PDB entry 7MKA | electron microscopy, 3.54 A resolution | chains b and c of the 15 polymer chains in the assembly

[Chain b]
Protein: DNA-directed RNA polymerase subunit beta
Source organism: Saccharomyces cerevisiae
Notes: EC 2.7.7.6
UniProtKB: A0A6A5Q4H2 (A0A6A5Q4H2_YEASX); residues 1-1224 here = UniProt positions 1-1224
Amino-acid sequence (1224 residues; row label = number of the first residue in the row):
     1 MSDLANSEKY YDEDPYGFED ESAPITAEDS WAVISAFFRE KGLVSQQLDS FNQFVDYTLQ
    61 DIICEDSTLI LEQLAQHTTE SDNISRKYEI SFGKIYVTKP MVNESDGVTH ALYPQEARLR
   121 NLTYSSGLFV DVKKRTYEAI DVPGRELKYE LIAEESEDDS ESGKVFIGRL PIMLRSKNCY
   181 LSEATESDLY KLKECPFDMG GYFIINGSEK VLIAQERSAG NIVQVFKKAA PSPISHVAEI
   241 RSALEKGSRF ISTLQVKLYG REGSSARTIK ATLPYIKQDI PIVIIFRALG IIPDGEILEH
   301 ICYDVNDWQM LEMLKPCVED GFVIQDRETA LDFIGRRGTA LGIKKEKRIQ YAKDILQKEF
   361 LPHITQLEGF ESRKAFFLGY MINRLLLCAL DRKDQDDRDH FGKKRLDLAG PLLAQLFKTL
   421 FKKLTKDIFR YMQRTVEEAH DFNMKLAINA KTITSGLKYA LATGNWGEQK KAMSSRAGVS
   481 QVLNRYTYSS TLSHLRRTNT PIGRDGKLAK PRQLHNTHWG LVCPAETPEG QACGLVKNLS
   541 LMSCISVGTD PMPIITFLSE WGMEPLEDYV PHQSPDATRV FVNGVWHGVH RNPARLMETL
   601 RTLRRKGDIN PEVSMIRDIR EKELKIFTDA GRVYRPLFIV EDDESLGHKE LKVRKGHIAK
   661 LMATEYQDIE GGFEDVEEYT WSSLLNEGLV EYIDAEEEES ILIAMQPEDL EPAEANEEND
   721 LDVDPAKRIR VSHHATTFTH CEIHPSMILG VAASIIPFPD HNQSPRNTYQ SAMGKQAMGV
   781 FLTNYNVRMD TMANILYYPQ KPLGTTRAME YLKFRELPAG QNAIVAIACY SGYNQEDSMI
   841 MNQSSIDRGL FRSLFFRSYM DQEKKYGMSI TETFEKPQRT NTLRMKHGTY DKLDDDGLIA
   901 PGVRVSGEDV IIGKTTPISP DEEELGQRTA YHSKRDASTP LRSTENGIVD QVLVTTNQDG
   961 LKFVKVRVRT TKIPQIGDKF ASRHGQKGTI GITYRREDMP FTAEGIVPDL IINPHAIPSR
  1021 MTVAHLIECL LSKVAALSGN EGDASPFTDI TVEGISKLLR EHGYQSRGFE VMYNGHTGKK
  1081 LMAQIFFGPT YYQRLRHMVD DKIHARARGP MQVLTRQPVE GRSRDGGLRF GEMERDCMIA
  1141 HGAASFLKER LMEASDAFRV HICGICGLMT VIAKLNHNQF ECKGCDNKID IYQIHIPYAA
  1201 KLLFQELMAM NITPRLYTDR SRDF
Unresolved in the structure: 1-19, 134-135, 151-158, 262-263, 503-508, 669-677, 714-725, 731-734, 1213, 1224
Metal / ion sites: Zn2+: C1163, C1166, C1182, C1185

[Chain c]
Protein: DNA-directed RNA polymerase II subunit RPB3
Source organism: Saccharomyces cerevisiae
UniProtKB: A0A6A5Q0Z3 (A0A6A5Q0Z3_YEASX); numbering as in UniProt (aligned over 1-318)
Amino-acid sequence (318 residues; numbered 1 to 318; the number before each row is that of its first residue):
     1 MSEEGPQVKI REASKDNVDF ILSNVDLAMA NSLRRVMIAE IPTLAIDSVE VETNTTVLAD
    61 EFIAHRLGLI PLQSMDIEQL EYSRDCFCED HCDKCSVVLT LQAFGESEST TNVYSKDLVI
   121 VSNLMGRNIG HPIIQDKEGN GVLICKLRKG QELKLTCVAK KGIAKEHAKW GPAAAIEFEY
   181 DPWNKLKHTD YWYEQDSAKE WPQSKNCEYE DPPNEGDPFD YKAQADTFYM NVESVGSIPV
   241 DQVVVRGIDT LQKKVASILL ALTQMDQDKV NFASGDNNTA SNMLGSNEDV MMTGAEQDPY
   301 SNASQMGNTG SGGYDNAW
Unresolved in the structure: 1-3, 269-318
Metal / ion sites: Zn2+: C86, C88, C92, C95

[Interface between chain b and chain c]
Residue-residue contacts (65):
  Y797(b) - F62(c)  hydrophobic
  Y798(b) - F62(c)  hydrophobic
  Y798(b) - R66(c)  hydrogen bond
  S844(b) - A168(c)
  D847(b) - H65(c)  hydrogen bond (backbone-side chain)
  D847(b) - H167(c)  salt bridge
  D847(b) - A168(c)  hydrogen bond (side chain-backbone)
  R848(b) - H65(c)
  R848(b) - L69(c)
  R848(b) - A168(c)
  G849(b) - H65(c)
  R852(b) - H65(c)
  R969(b) - A59(c)
  R969(b) - D60(c)
  T971(b) - E61(c)  hydrogen bond
  R995(b) - K165(c)  hydrogen bond (side chain-backbone)
  R996(b) - I38(c)
  R996(b) - A174(c)
  E997(b) - R34(c)
  E997(b) - R35(c)  hydrogen bond (backbone-side chain)
  D998(b) - R35(c)  salt bridge
  F1001(b) - R34(c)
  F1001(b) - F178(c)  hydrophobic
  A1003(b) - E177(c)
  A1003(b) - F178(c)
  A1003(b) - E179(c)
  E1004(b) - E177(c)
  G1005(b) - I176(c)
  Q1065(b) - W192(c)
  Q1065(b) - E200(c)
  Q1065(b) - W201(c)
  R1067(b) - E194(c)  salt bridge
  F1069(b) - W192(c)  hydrophobic
  F1069(b) - W201(c)
  E1070(b) - W201(c)
  Y1073(b) - F178(c)
  Y1073(b) - E179(c)  hydrogen bond
  Y1073(b) - Y180(c)  hydrogen bond (side chain-backbone)
  G1075(b) - N31(c)
  G1075(b) - R34(c)  hydrogen bond (backbone-side chain)
  G1075(b) - R35(c)  hydrogen bond (backbone-side chain)
  H1076(b) - N31(c)  hydrogen bond (backbone-side chain)
  H1076(b) - R35(c)
  T1077(b) - L27(c)
  T1077(b) - N31(c)  hydrogen bond (backbone-side chain)
  G1078(b) - N31(c)
  G1078(b) - F178(c)
  G1078(b) - Y180(c)
  K1079(b) - L27(c)
  K1079(b) - Y180(c)
  K1079(b) - H188(c)  hydrogen bond
  K1080(b) - Y180(c)  hydrogen bond (backbone-side chain)
  K1080(b) - N184(c)
  K1080(b) - T189(c)
  L1081(b) - H188(c)
  L1081(b) - T189(c)  hydrogen bond (backbone-side chain)
  M1082(b) - H188(c)
  M1082(b) - T189(c)  hydrogen bond (backbone-side chain)
  M1082(b) - D190(c)  hydrogen bond (backbone-backbone)
  A1083(b) - T189(c)
  Q1084(b) - T189(c)
  Q1084(b) - D190(c)  hydrogen bond (side chain-backbone)
  Q1084(b) - Y191(c)
  Q1084(b) - W192(c)
  Q1084(b) - W201(c)
Interface residues without a listed pair, chain b (39 interface residues in all): N786, T970, R1060, Y1064, S1066, V1071, N1074
Interface residues without a listed pair, chain c (35 interface residues in all): V57, D181, K187, K199, P202

[Summary]
The interface between chain b and chain c involves 39 residues on one side and 35 on the other; the contacts
include 18 hydrogen bonds and 3 salt bridges. Polar contacts include D847(b)-H167(c), D998(b)-R35(c) and
R1067(b)-E194(c). C1163(b), C1166(b), C1182(b) and C1185(b) coordinate Zn2+.
Here chain b is DNA-directed RNA polymerase subunit beta and chain c is DNA-directed RNA polymerase II subunit
RPB3, both from Saccharomyces cerevisiae. Entry 7MKA (Structure of EC+EC (leading EC-focused)) was determined
by electron microscopy, deposited together with 7MEI, 7MK9, 7ML0, 7ML1, 7ML2, 7ML3 and 7ML4.
